Entry 7ML1 (electron microscopy, 4.00 A resolution); this record covers chains 7 and T of the 30 polymer chains in the assembly.

Chain 7:
Molecule: General transcription and DNA repair factor IIH helicase subunit XPB
From: Saccharomyces cerevisiae
Notes: EC 3.6.4.12
UniProtKB: Q00578 (RAD25_YEAST); residues 1-843 here = UniProt positions 1-843
Amino-acid sequence (843 residues; numbered 1 to 843; the number before each row is that of its first residue):
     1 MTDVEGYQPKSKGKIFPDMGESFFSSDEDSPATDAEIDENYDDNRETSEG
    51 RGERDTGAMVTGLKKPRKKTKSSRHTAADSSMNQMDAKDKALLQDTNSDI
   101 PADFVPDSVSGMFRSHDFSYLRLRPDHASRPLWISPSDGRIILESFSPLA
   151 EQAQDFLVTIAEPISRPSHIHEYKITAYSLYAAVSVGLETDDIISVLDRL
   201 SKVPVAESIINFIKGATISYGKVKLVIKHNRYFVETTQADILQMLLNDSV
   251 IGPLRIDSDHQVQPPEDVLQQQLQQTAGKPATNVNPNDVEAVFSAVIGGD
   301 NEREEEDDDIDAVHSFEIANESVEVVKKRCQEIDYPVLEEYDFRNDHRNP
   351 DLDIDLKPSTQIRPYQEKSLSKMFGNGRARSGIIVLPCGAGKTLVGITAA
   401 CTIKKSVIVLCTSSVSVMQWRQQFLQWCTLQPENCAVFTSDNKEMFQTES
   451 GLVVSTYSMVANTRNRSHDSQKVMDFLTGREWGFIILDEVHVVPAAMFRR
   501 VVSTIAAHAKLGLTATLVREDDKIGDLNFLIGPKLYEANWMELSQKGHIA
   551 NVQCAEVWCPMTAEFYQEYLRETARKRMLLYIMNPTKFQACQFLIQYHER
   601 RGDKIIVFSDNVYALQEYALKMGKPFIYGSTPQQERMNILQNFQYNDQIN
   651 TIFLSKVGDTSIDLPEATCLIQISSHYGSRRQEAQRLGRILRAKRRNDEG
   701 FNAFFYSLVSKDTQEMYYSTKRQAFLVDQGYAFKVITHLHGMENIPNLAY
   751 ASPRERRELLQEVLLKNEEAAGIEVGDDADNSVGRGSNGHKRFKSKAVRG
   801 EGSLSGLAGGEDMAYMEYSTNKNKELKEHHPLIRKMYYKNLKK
Unresolved in the structure: 1-100, 270-301, 767-843
UniProt features mapped onto this chain:
  - motif: Lys64 to His75 (Nuclear localization signal), Asp488 to His491 (DEAH box)
  - binding site (ATP): Leu386 to Thr393
  - modified residue: Ser752 (Phosphoserine)

Chain T:
Molecule: template strand DNA
Sequence (57 nucleotides; numbered 108 to 164; the number before each row is that of its first residue):
   108 TGTATGTACAACCGAATTCGCGACATTGAAACTTTTATATACGCGCCTTT
   158 TTTTTTT

How chain 7 and chain T interact:
Pairs across the interface (25; chain 7 residue first):
  Ser413(7) with DT114(T), hydrogen bond to the phosphate; DA115(T), hydrogen bond to the phosphate
  Ser414(7) with DA115(T), hydrogen bond to the phosphate
  Val415(7) with DT114(T), phosphate contact; DA115(T), hydrogen bond to the phosphate
  Thr439(7) with DA115(T), sugar contact; DC116(T), phosphate contact
  Ser440(7) with DC116(T), hydrogen bond to the phosphate; DA117(T), phosphate contact
  Asp441(7) with DC116(T), hydrogen bond to the phosphate; DA117(T), phosphate contact
  Thr456(7) with DA115(T), phosphate contact
  Ser458(7) with DT114(T), phosphate contact; DA115(T), hydrogen bond to the phosphate
  Arg464(7) with DG113(T), base contact; DT114(T), hydrogen bond to the base; DA115(T), phosphate contact; DC116(T), phosphate contact
  Asn465(7) with DC116(T), phosphate contact
  Arg466(7) with DA115(T), hydrogen bond to the base; DC116(T), hydrogen bond to the phosphate
  Ser467(7) with DC116(T), phosphate contact; DA117(T), hydrogen bond to the phosphate
  Lys656(7) with DT112(T), phosphate contact; DG113(T), salt bridge to the phosphate
Interface residues without a listed pair, chain 7 (15 interface residues in all): Ser416, Met459

Overview:
The interface between chain 7 and chain T involves 15 residues on one side and 6 on the other, with 11
hydrogen bonds and 1 salt bridge. Polar contacts include Arg464(7)-DT114(T), Arg466(7)-DA115(T) and
Ser413(7)-DT114(T). UniProt lists 8 ATP-binding residues on chain 7.
Here chain 7 is General transcription and DNA repair factor IIH helicase subunit XPB (Saccharomyces
cerevisiae) and chain T is template strand DNA. Entry 7ML1 (RNA polymerase II pre-initiation complex (PIC2))
was determined by electron microscopy together with 7MEI, 7MK9, 7MKA, 7ML0, 7ML2, 7ML3 and 7ML4 from the same
study.
